PDB entry 7EGQ | electron microscopy, 3.35 A resolution | chains B and F of the 22 polymer chains in the assembly

== Chain B ==
Protein: Non-structural protein 8
Source organism: Severe acute respiratory syndrome coronavirus 2
Reference sequence: P0DTD1 (R1AB_SARS2); residues 1-198 here correspond to UniProt positions 3943-4140 (UniProt number = residue number + 3942)
Chain sequence (198 residues; numbered 1 to 198; the number before each row is that of its first residue):
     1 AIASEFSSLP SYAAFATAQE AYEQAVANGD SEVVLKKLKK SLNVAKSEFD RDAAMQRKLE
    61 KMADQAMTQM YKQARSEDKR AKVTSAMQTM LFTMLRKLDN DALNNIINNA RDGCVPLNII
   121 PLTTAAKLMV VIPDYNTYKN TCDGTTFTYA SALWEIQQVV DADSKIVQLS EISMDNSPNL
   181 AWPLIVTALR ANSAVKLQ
Disordered / not traced: 1-5, 193-198
UniProt features mapped onto this chain:
  - site: Gln198 (Cleavage)

== Chain F ==
Protein: Helicase
Source organism: Severe acute respiratory syndrome coronavirus 2
Notes: EC 3.6.4.12, 3.6.4.13
Reference sequence: P0DTD1 (R1AB_SARS2); residues 1-601 here correspond to UniProt positions 5325-5925 (UniProt number = residue number + 5324)
Chain sequence (601 residues; row label = number of the first residue in the row):
     1 AVGACVLCNS QTSLRCGACI RRPFLCCKCC YDHVISTSHK LVLSVNPYVC NAPGCDVTDV
    61 TQLYLGGMSY YCKSHKPPIS FPLCANGQVF GLYKNTCVGS DNVTDFNAIA TCDWTNAGDY
   121 ILANTCTERL KLFAAETLKA TEETFKLSYG IATVREVLSD RELHLSWEVG KPRPPLNRNY
   181 VFTGYRVTKN SKVQIGEYTF EKGDYGDAVV YRGTTTYKLN VGDYFVLTSH TVMPLSAPTL
   241 VPQEHYVRIT GLYPTLNISD EFSSNVANYQ KVGMQKYSTL QGPPGTGKSH FAIGLALYYP
   301 SARIVYTACS HAAVDALCEK ALKYLPIDKC SRIIPARARV ECFDKFKVNS TLEQYVFCTV
   361 NALPETTADI VVFDEISMAT NYDLSVVNAR LRAKHYVYIG DPAQLPAPRT LLTKGTLEPE
   421 YFNSVCRLMK TIGPDMFLGT CRRCPAEIVD TVSALVYDNK LKAHKDKSAQ CFKMFYKGVI
   481 THDVSSAINR PQIGVVREFL TRNPAWRKAV FISPYNSQNA VASKILGLPT QTVDSSQGSE
   541 YDYVIFTQTT ETAHSCNVNR FNVAITRAKV GILCIMSDRD LYDKLQFTSL EIPRRNVATL
   601 Q
Disordered / not traced: 597-601
Ion coordination: Zn2+ site 1: Cys5, Cys8, Cys26, Cys29; Zn2+ site 2: Cys16, Cys19, His33, His39; Zn2+ site 3: Cys50, Cys55, Cys72, His75
UniProt features mapped onto this chain:
  - binding site (Zn(2+)): Cys5, Cys8, Cys16, Cys19, Cys26, Cys29, His33, His39, Cys50, Cys55, Cys72, His75
  - binding site (a ribonucleoside 5'-triphosphate): Gly282 to Ser289
  - site: Gln601 (Cleavage)

== How chain B and chain F interact ==
Contacting residue pairs (17):
  Met55(B) with Ile79(F)
  Lys58(B) with Ile79(F)
  Leu59(B) with Ile79(F), hydrophobic; Phe81(F), hydrophobic
  Met62(B) with Gly66(F); Gly67(F); Ile79(F)
  Gln65(B) with Gly67(F), hydrogen bond (side chain-backbone); Met68(F)
  Met67(B) with Gly91(F); Leu92(F)
  Gln69(B) with Met68(F)
  Met70(B) with Leu92(F), hydrophobic
  Tyr71(B) with Leu92(F), hydrophobic
  Gln73(B) with Val45(F); Asn46(F)
  Glu77(B) with Ala1(F), hydrogen bond (side chain-backbone)
Also at the interface, not in a pair above, chain B (13 interface residues in all): Ala63, Ala66
Also at the interface, not in a pair above, chain F (13 interface residues in all): Leu65, Tyr70, Ser80

== In short ==
The chain B/chain F interface involves 13 residues from each chain, with 2 hydrogen bonds. Among the polar
pairs are Gln65(B)-Gly67(F) and Glu77(B)-Ala1(F). From UniProt: 12 Zn2+-binding residues and 8 ribonucleoside
5'-triphosphate-binding residues on chain F.
Here chain B is Non-structural protein 8 and chain F is Helicase, both from Severe acute respiratory syndrome
coronavirus 2. Entry 7EGQ (Co-transcriptional capping machineries in SARS-CoV-2 RTC: Coupling of
N7-methyltransferase and 3'-5' exoribonuclease with polymerase reveals mechanisms ...) was determined by
electron microscopy (same publication as 7EIZ).
